PDB entry 5IEU | X-ray diffraction, 2.80 A resolution | chains A and B

[Chain A (and B)]
Name: Bacterial proteasome activator
From: Mycobacterium tuberculosis
Notes: chain B of this document is another copy of the same molecule, construct and numbering; everything in this record applies to it too
UniProt: A0A0K2KYP6 (A0A0K2KYP6_MYCTX); residues 44-153 here correspond to UniProt positions 48-157 (UniProt number = residue number + 4)
Sequence (121 residues; each row starts with the number of its first residue):
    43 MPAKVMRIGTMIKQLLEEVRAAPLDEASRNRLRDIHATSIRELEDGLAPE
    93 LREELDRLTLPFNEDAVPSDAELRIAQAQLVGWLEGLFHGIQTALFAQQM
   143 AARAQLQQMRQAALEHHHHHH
Disordered / not traced: 43-45, 66-69, 104-108, 154-163 (chain B: 43-46, 65-70, 105-109, 153-163)
Sequence notes: initiating methionine (43); expression tag (154-163)

[How chain A and chain B interact]
Residue-residue contacts (47):
  Val-47(A) / Ala-139(B)  hydrophobic
  Leu-85(A) / Thr-135(B)
  Gly-88(A) / Phe-138(B)
  Leu-89(A) / Phe-138(B)  hydrophobic
  Glu-92(A) / Gln-134(B)
  Glu-95(A) / His-131(B)  salt bridge
  Glu-95(A) / Gln-134(B)
  Leu-100(A) / Glu-127(B)
  Arg-116(A) / Ile-117(B)
  Ile-117(A) / Arg-116(B)
  Ile-117(A) / Ile-117(B)  hydrophobic
  Ile-117(A) / Ala-120(B)
  Ala-120(A) / Ile-117(B)  hydrophobic
  Ala-120(A) / Gln-121(B)
  Gln-121(A) / Ala-120(B)
  Gln-121(A) / Gln-121(B)
  Gln-121(A) / Val-123(B)
  Gln-121(A) / Gly-124(B)
  Gly-124(A) / Gln-121(B)
  Gly-124(A) / Gly-124(B)
  Gly-124(A) / Trp-125(B)  hydrogen bond (backbone-backbone)
  Trp-125(A) / Gly-124(B)  hydrogen bond (backbone-backbone)
  Trp-125(A) / Trp-125(B)
  Trp-125(A) / Glu-127(B)
  Trp-125(A) / Gly-128(B)
  Trp-125(A) / His-131(B)
  Glu-127(A) / Trp-125(B)
  Gly-128(A) / Trp-125(B)
  Gly-128(A) / Gly-128(B)
  Gly-128(A) / Leu-129(B)  hydrogen bond (backbone-backbone)
  Leu-129(A) / Gly-128(B)  hydrogen bond (backbone-backbone)
  Leu-129(A) / Leu-129(B)
  Leu-129(A) / His-131(B)
  Leu-129(A) / Gly-132(B)
  His-131(A) / Glu-95(B)
  His-131(A) / Glu-96(B)
  Gly-132(A) / Leu-129(B)
  Gly-132(A) / Gly-132(B)
  Gly-132(A) / Ile-133(B)
  Ile-133(A) / Gly-132(B)
  Ile-133(A) / Ile-133(B)
  Ile-133(A) / Ala-136(B)  hydrophobic
  Gln-134(A) / Glu-92(B)
  Thr-135(A) / Leu-85(B)
  Ala-136(A) / Ala-136(B)  hydrophobic
  Phe-138(A) / Gly-88(B)
  Gln-140(A) / Gln-140(B)
Other interface residues (no listed pair), chain A (27 interface residues in all): Ile-50, Glu-96, Val-123
Other interface residues (no listed pair), chain B (26 interface residues in all): Leu-89, Phe-130

[In short]
27 residues of chain A and 26 residues of chain B are in contact; the contacts include 4 hydrogen bonds and 1
salt bridge. Polar pairs include Glu-95(A)/His-131(B), Gly-124(A)/Trp-125(B) and Gly-128(A)/Leu-129(B).
Both chains are Bacterial proteasome activator (Mycobacterium tuberculosis). Entry 5IEU (Crystal Structure of
Mycobacterium Tuberculosis ATP-independent Proteasome Activator Tetramer) was determined by X-ray diffraction
together with 5IET from the same study.
